5WMM - chains A and B; structure by X-ray diffraction, 2.90 A resolution.

[Chain A]
Protein: NRPS
From: Micromonospora sp. ML1
Notes: fragment: Adenylation domain
UniProt: Q333U7 (Q333U7_9ACTN); residues 1-905 here correspond to UniProt positions 1902-2806 (UniProt number = residue number + 1901)
Chain sequence (926 residues; numbered -20 to 905; the number before each row is that of its first residue; numbers below 1 keep their minus sign (Met-20 is residue -20)):
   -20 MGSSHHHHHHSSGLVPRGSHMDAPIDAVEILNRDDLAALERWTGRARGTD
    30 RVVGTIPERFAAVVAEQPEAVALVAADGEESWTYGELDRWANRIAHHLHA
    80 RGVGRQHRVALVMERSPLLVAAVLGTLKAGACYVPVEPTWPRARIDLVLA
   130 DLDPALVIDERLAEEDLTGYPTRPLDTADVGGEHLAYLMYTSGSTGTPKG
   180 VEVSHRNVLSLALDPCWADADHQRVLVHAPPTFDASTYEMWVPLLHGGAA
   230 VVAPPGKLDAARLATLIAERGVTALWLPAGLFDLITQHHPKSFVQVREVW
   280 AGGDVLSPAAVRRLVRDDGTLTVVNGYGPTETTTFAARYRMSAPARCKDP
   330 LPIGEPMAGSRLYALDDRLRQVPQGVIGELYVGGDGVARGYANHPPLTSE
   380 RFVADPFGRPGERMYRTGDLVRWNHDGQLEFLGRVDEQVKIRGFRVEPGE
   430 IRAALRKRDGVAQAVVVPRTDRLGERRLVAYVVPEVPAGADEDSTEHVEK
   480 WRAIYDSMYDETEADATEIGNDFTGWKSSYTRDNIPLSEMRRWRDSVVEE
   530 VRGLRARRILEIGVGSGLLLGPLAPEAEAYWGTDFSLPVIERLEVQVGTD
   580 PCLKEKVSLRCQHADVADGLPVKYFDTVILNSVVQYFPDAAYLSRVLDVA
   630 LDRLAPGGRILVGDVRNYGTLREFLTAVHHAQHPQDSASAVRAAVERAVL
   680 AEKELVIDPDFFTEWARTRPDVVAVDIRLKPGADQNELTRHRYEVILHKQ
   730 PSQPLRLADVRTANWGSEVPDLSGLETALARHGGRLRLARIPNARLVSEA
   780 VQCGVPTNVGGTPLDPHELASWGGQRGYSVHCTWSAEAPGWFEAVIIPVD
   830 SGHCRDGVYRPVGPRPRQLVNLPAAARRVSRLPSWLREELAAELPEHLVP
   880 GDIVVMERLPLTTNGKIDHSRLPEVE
Not modelled in the structure: -20 to 31, 492-494, 905
Sequence notes: expression tag (-20 to 0)
Bound ions: Ca2+: Asp198, Asp200, Glu277
Ligand contacts:
  - B6G ((2S)-2-amino-3-methylbutanoyl (2S,3S,4R,5R)-5-(6-amino-9H-purin-9-yl)-3,4-dihydroxyoxolan-2-yl hydrogen (S)-phosphate): Thr170, Phe212, Asp213, Ala214, Trp255, Gly281, Gly282, Asp283, Val284, Asn304, Gly305, Tyr306, Gly307, Pro308, Thr309, Thr313, Phe314, Ile332, Asp398, Phe410, Arg413, Gln417, Lys419, Arg424
  - S-adenosylhomocysteine (SAH): Val477, Tyr484, Tyr488, Trp522, Glu540, Gly542, Val543, Gly544, Leu547, Leu548, Asp563, Phe564, Ser565, Gln591, His592, Ala593, Asn610, Ser611, Val612, Tyr615, Phe616, Tyr621

[Chain B]
Protein: MbtH homologue
From: Micromonospora sp. ML1
UniProt: Q333U6 (Q333U6_9ACTN); residues 1-71 here = UniProt positions 1-71
Chain sequence (87 residues; each row starts with the number of its first residue; numbers below 1 keep their minus sign (Met-15 is residue -15)):
   -15 MGSSHHHHHHSQDPNSMSVNPFDDEDGEFYVLVNDEEQHSLWPTFGDVPD
    35 GWRIVFGPAGRAESVAYVEENWTDMRPKSLREAMSAA
Not modelled in the structure: -15 to 1, 66-71
Sequence notes: expression tag (-15 to 0)

[Chain A / chain B interface]
Contacting residue pairs - 47 pairs, chain A then chain B:
  Arg84(A) with Leu64(B)
  Gln85(A) with Arg60(B)
  Asp346(A) with Ser2(B); Pro5(B); Phe29(B)
  Arg347(A) with Phe29(B)
  Leu348(A) with Pro5(B), hydrophobic; Phe6(B), hydrophobic; Trp26(B), hydrophobic
  Glu358(A) with Asn4(B), hydrogen bond
  Tyr360(A) with Asn4(B), hydrogen bond; Phe6(B)
  Arg368(A) with Pro61(B)
  Tyr370(A) with Met59(B)
  Pro374(A) with Val52(B); Trp56(B); Met59(B), hydrophobic
  Pro375(A) with Val49(B), hydrophobic; Val52(B), hydrophobic; Glu53(B)
  Thr377(A) with Trp56(B); Met59(B)
  Ser378(A) with His23(B); Ser24(B); Leu25(B), hydrogen bond (backbone-backbone); Val52(B); Trp56(B)
  Glu379(A) with Asp7(B); Arg45(B), salt bridge
  Val382(A) with Phe6(B), hydrophobic; Ser24(B)
  Ala383(A) with Ser24(B), hydrogen bond (backbone-side chain); Trp26(B); Pro33(B), hydrophobic; Trp36(B)
  Asp384(A) with Pro33(B)
  Pro385(A) with Pro33(B), hydrophobic
  Pro389(A) with Asp34(B); Trp36(B), hydrogen bond (backbone-side chain)
  Gly390(A) with Asn18(B), hydrogen bond (backbone-side chain); Trp36(B)
  Glu391(A) with Trp36(B)
  Arg392(A) with Gln22(B); Trp36(B)
  Arg395(A) with Asn4(B), hydrogen bond; Phe6(B); Asp7(B), salt bridge
Other interface residues (no listed pair), chain A (30 interface residues in all): Glu162, His163, Glu181, Gly369, Asn372, His373, Phe381
Other interface residues (no listed pair), chain B (28 interface residues in all): Leu16, Pro27, Gly35, Ser63

[Overview]
The interface between chain A and chain B involves 30 residues on one side and 28 on the other, with 7
hydrogen bonds and 2 salt bridges. Among the polar pairs are Glu379(A)-Arg45(B), Arg395(A)-Asp7(B) and
Glu358(A)-Asn4(B). Chain A binds compound B6G and S-adenosylhomocysteine.
Here chain A is NRPS and chain B is MbtH homologue, both from Micromonospora sp. ML1. Entry 5WMM (Crystal
structure of an adenylation domain interrupted by a methylation domain (AMA4) from nonribosomal peptide
synthetase ...) was determined by X-ray diffraction.
